PDB entry 8JLA | electron microscopy, 3.44 A resolution | chains D and I of the 10 polymer chains in the assembly

[Chain D]
Protein: Histone H2B type 1-J
From: Homo sapiens
UniProtKB: P06899 (H2B1J_HUMAN); residues 25-125 here correspond to UniProt positions 26-126 (UniProt number = residue number + 1)
Chain sequence (105 residues; each row starts with the number of its first residue):
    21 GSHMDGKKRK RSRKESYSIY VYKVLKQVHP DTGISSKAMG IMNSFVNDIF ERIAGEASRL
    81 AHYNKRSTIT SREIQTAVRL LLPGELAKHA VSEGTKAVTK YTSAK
Disordered / not traced: 21-31, 125
Sequence notes: expression tag (21-24)
Swiss-Prot annotation at these positions:
  - modified residue: Lys34 (N6-(2-hydroxyisobutyryl)lysine), Glu35 (PolyADP-ribosyl glutamic acid), Ser36 (Phosphoserine), Lys43 (N6-(2-hydroxyisobutyryl)lysine), Lys46 (N6-(2-hydroxyisobutyryl)lysine), Lys57 (N6,N6-dimethyllysine), Arg79 (Dimethylated arginine), Lys85 (N6,N6,N6-trimethyllysine), Arg86 (Omega-N-methylarginine), Arg92 (Omega-N-methylarginine), Lys108 (N6-(2-hydroxyisobutyryl)lysine), Thr115 (Phosphothreonine), Lys116 (N6-(2-hydroxyisobutyryl)lysine), Lys120 (N6-(2-hydroxyisobutyryl)lysine)
  - glycosylation: Ser112 (O-linked (GlcNAc) serine)
  - cross-link (Glycyl lysine isopeptide (Lys-Gly)): Lys34 (interchain with G-Cter in ubiquitin), Lys120 (interchain with G-Cter in ubiquitin)

[Chain I]
Molecule: 193-nt DNA strand
From: synthetic construct
Sequence (193 nucleotides; each row starts with the number of its first residue; numbers below 1 keep their minus sign (DA-96 is residue -96)):
   -96 ATCACGTAAT ATTGGCCAGC TAGGATCACA ATCCCGGTGC CGAGGCCGCT CAATTGGTCG
   -36 TAGACAGCTC TAGCACCGCT TAAACGCACG TACGGAATCC GTACGTGCGT TTAAGCGGTG
    24 CTAGAGCTGT CTACGACCAA TTGAGCGGCC TCGGCACCGG GATTGTGATC CTAGCTGGCC
    84 AATATTACGT GAT
Disordered / not traced: -96 to -79, 78-96

[How chain D and chain I interact]
Residue-residue contacts (13):
  Ser32(D) - DC30(I)  phosphate contact
  Arg33(D) - DA-45(I)  phosphate contact
  Tyr42(D) - DG-53(I)  hydrogen bond to the phosphate
  Gly53(D) - DG-53(I)  phosphate contact
  Ile54(D) - DA-54(I)  sugar contact
  Ile54(D) - DG-53(I)  hydrogen bond to the phosphate
  Ser55(D) - DA-54(I)  phosphate contact
  Ser56(D) - DA-54(I)  hydrogen bond to the phosphate
  Arg86(D) - DG-34(I)  phosphate contact
  Arg86(D) - DA-33(I)  salt bridge to the phosphate
  Ser87(D) - DA-35(I)  hydrogen bond to the phosphate
  Ser87(D) - DG-34(I)  hydrogen bond to the phosphate
  Thr88(D) - DG-34(I)  hydrogen bond to the phosphate
Interface residues without a listed pair, chain D (12 interface residues in all): Glu35, Lys85
Interface residues without a listed pair, chain I (10 interface residues in all): DG-55, DG-52, DC-46

[Summary]
12 residues of chain D face 10 of chain I across their interface, with 6 hydrogen bonds and 1 salt bridge.
Among the polar pairs are Tyr42(D)-DG-53(I), Ile54(D)-DG-53(I) and Ser56(D)-DA-54(I).
Here chain D is Histone H2B type 1-J (Homo sapiens) and chain I is a 193-nt DNA strand (synthetic construct).
Entry 8JLA (Cryo-EM structure of the human nucleosome lacking N-terminal region of H2A, H2B, H3, and H4) was
determined by electron microscopy (same publication as 8JL9, 8JLB and 8JLD).
